Entry 4AZ0 (X-ray diffraction, 2.17 A resolution); this record covers chains A and B.

# Chain A
Name: Lysosomal protective protein 32 kDa chain
Organism: Homo sapiens
Notes: EC 3.4.16.5
UniProt: P10619 (PPGB_HUMAN); residues 1-298 here correspond to UniProt positions 29-326 (UniProt number = residue number + 28)
Amino-acid sequence (300 residues; numbered -1 to 298; the number before each row is that of its first residue; numbers below 1 keep their minus sign (Ser-1 is residue -1)):
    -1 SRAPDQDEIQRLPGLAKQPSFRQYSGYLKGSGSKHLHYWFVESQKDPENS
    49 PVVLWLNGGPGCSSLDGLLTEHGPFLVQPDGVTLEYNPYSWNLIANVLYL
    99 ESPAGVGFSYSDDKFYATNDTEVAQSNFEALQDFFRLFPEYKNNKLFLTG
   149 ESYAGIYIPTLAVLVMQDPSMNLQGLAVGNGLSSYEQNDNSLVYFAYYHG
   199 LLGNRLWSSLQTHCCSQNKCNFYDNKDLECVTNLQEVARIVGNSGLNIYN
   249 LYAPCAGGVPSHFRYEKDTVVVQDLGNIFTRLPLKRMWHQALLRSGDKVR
Not modelled in the structure: -1, 260-298
Disulfide bonds: Cys212-Cys228, Cys213-Cys218
Covalently attached groups: N-acetylglucosamine (NAG) linked to Asn117
Construct notes: expression tag (-1 to 0)
Ion coordination: Cd2+ site 1: Asp3, Asp225; Cd2+ site 2 near Glu184 (its only coordinating residue here); Cd2+ site 3: Asp222 (shared with Glu326(B) of chain B)
Small-molecule neighbours: S61 ((S)-3-{[1-(2-Fluoro-phenyl)-5-hydroxy-1H-pyrazole-3-carbonyl]-amino}-3-O-tolyl-propionic acid): Asn55, Gly56, Gly57, Pro58, Cys60, Asp64, Glu149, Ser150, Tyr247
UniProt features mapped onto this chain:
  - active site: Ser150
  - glycosylation: Asn117 (N-linked (GlcNAc...) asparagine)

# Chain B
Name: Lysosomal protective protein 20 kDa chain
Organism: Homo sapiens
Notes: EC 3.4.16.5
UniProt: P10619 (PPGB_HUMAN); residues 299-452 here correspond to UniProt positions 327-480 (UniProt number = residue number + 28)
Amino-acid sequence (155 residues; numbered 299 to 453; the number before each row is that of its first residue):
   299 MDPPCTNTTAASTYLNNPYVRKALNIPEQLPQWDMCNFLVNLQYRRLYRS
   349 MNSQYLKLLSSQKYQILLYNGDVDMACNFMGDEWFVDSLNQKMEVQRRPW
   399 LVKYGDSGEQIAGFVKEFSHIAFLTIKGAGHMVPTDKPLAAFTMFSRFLN
   449 KQPYE
Not modelled in the structure: 299-300
Covalently attached groups: N-acetylglucosamine (NAG) linked to Asn305
Construct notes: expression tag (453)
Ion coordination: Cd2+ site 1: Glu326 (shared with Asp222(A) of chain A); Cd2+ site 2 near Asp434 (its only coordinating residue here)
Small-molecule neighbours: S61 ((S)-3-{[1-(2-Fluoro-phenyl)-5-hydroxy-1H-pyrazole-3-carbonyl]-amino}-3-O-tolyl-propionic acid): Pro301, Thr304, Met333, Cys334, Asn335, Phe336, Asn339, His429
UniProt features mapped onto this chain:
  - active site: Asp372, His429
  - glycosylation: Asn305 (N-linked (GlcNAc...) asparagine)

# Interface between chain A and chain B
Pairs across the interface (198; chain A residue first):
  Gln4(A) - Asn323(B)
  Asp5(A) - Asn323(B)  hydrogen bond (backbone-side chain)
  Ile7(A) - Ala321(B)
  Ile7(A) - Leu322(B)  hydrophobic
  Arg9(A) - Ala321(B)
  Leu10(A) - Tyr312(B)
  Leu10(A) - Leu322(B)  hydrophobic
  Pro11(A) - Tyr312(B)  hydrogen bond (backbone-side chain)
  Pro11(A) - Tyr317(B)
  Pro11(A) - Val318(B)  hydrophobic
  Pro11(A) - Ala321(B)
  Ser23(A) - Leu322(B)  hydrogen bond (side chain-backbone)
  Ser23(A) - Asn323(B)  hydrogen bond (backbone-side chain)
  Tyr25(A) - Asn323(B)
  Tyr25(A) - Ile324(B)
  Tyr25(A) - Pro325(B)
  Tyr25(A) - Leu328(B)
  His35(A) - Ile324(B)
  Trp37(A) - Leu322(B)  hydrophobic
  Val51(A) - Phe443(B)  hydrophobic
  Val51(A) - Leu447(B)  hydrophobic
  Trp53(A) - Tyr367(B)
  Gly57(A) - Asn339(B)
  Pro58(A) - Asn339(B)
  Pro58(A) - Tyr342(B)  hydrophobic
  Pro58(A) - Arg344(B)
  Gly59(A) - Cys334(B)
  Gly59(A) - Asn335(B)  hydrogen bond (backbone-backbone)
  Gly59(A) - Val338(B)
  Cys60(A) - Met333(B)
  Cys60(A) - Cys334(B)  disulfide
  Ser61(A) - Trp331(B)
  Ser61(A) - Met333(B)  hydrogen bond (backbone-backbone)
  Leu63(A) - Leu313(B)  hydrophobic
  Leu63(A) - Trp331(B)
  Asp64(A) - Met333(B)
  Asp64(A) - Met430(B)
  Leu67(A) - Tyr312(B)  hydrophobic
  Leu67(A) - Leu313(B)  hydrophobic
  Thr68(A) - Thr433(B)  hydrogen bond (backbone-side chain)
  Glu69(A) - Met430(B)
  Glu69(A) - Pro432(B)
  Glu69(A) - Thr433(B)
  His70(A) - Pro432(B)
  Val75(A) - Ala308(B)
  Val75(A) - Ala309(B)
  Val75(A) - Tyr312(B)  hydrophobic
  Gln76(A) - Ala308(B)
  Gly79(A) - Ala308(B)
  Gly79(A) - Thr311(B)
  Gly79(A) - Tyr312(B)  hydrogen bond (backbone-backbone)
  Val80(A) - Tyr312(B)
  Leu82(A) - Tyr312(B)
  Tyr87(A) - Pro436(B)
  Tyr87(A) - Leu437(B)  hydrophobic
  Tyr87(A) - Phe440(B)
  Ser88(A) - Phe440(B)
  Trp89(A) - Tyr367(B)
  Trp89(A) - Ala439(B)
  Trp89(A) - Phe443(B)
  Leu91(A) - Phe440(B)  hydrophobic
  Ile92(A) - Phe440(B)  hydrophobic
  Ile92(A) - Phe443(B)  hydrophobic
  Ile92(A) - Ser444(B)
  Ile92(A) - Leu447(B)  hydrophobic
  Ala93(A) - Phe443(B)  hydrophobic
  Ala93(A) - Leu447(B)  hydrophobic
  Glu99(A) - Trp331(B)  hydrogen bond
  Pro101(A) - Val338(B)  hydrophobic
  Ala102(A) - Val338(B)
  Gly103(A) - Asn335(B)  hydrogen bond (backbone-side chain)
  Gly105(A) - Trp331(B)
  Phe106(A) - Leu313(B)
  Phe106(A) - Arg319(B)
  Phe106(A) - Ile324(B)  hydrophobic
  Phe106(A) - Leu328(B)
  Phe106(A) - Trp331(B)  hydrophobic
  Tyr108(A) - Leu328(B)  hydrophobic
  Tyr114(A) - Gln341(B)
  Ala115(A) - Gln341(B)
  Thr116(A) - Gln341(B)
  Thr116(A) - Tyr342(B)
  Thr116(A) - Arg343(B)  hydrogen bond (backbone-backbone)
  Asn117(A) - Tyr342(B)
  Asn117(A) - Arg343(B)
  Asn117(A) - Leu345(B)
  Asp118(A) - Tyr342(B)  hydrogen bond
  Asp118(A) - Arg343(B)
  Asp118(A) - Arg344(B)
  Asp118(A) - Leu345(B)  hydrogen bond (side chain-backbone)
  Asp118(A) - Tyr346(B)  hydrogen bond (side chain-backbone)
  Thr119(A) - Leu345(B)
  Thr119(A) - Tyr346(B)
  Val121(A) - Tyr342(B)  hydrophobic
  Phe145(A) - Phe446(B)  hydrophobic
  Phe145(A) - Leu447(B)  hydrophobic
  Phe145(A) - Lys449(B)
  Glu149(A) - His429(B)
  Glu149(A) - Met430(B)
  Ser150(A) - His429(B)  hydrogen bond
  Tyr151(A) - Tyr342(B)
  Tyr151(A) - Arg344(B)
  Gly153(A) - Met349(B)
  Ile154(A) - Met349(B)  hydrophobic
  Tyr155(A) - Tyr342(B)
  Pro157(A) - Met349(B)  hydrophobic
  Pro157(A) - Gln352(B)
  Pro157(A) - Tyr353(B)
  Thr158(A) - Tyr346(B)
  Thr158(A) - Met349(B)
  Ala160(A) - Leu356(B)
  Val161(A) - Gln352(B)
  Val161(A) - Lys355(B)
  Met164(A) - Lys355(B)
  Met164(A) - Leu356(B)  hydrophobic
  Met164(A) - Ser359(B)
  Met164(A) - Tyr362(B)
  Leu171(A) - Tyr362(B)
  Gln172(A) - Lys361(B)
  Gln172(A) - Tyr362(B)
  Gln172(A) - Gln363(B)  hydrogen bond (backbone-backbone)
  Gln172(A) - Lys449(B)  hydrogen bond (backbone-side chain)
  Gly173(A) - Gln363(B)
  Leu174(A) - Tyr353(B)  hydrophobic
  Leu174(A) - Gln363(B)  hydrogen bond (backbone-backbone)
  Leu174(A) - Ile364(B)
  Leu174(A) - Leu365(B)  hydrogen bond (backbone-backbone)
  Leu174(A) - Phe446(B)
  Ala175(A) - Leu365(B)
  Ala175(A) - Phe446(B)  hydrophobic
  Val176(A) - Tyr353(B)
  Val176(A) - Leu365(B)  hydrogen bond (backbone-backbone)
  Val176(A) - Leu366(B)
  Val176(A) - Tyr367(B)  hydrogen bond (backbone-backbone)
  Gly177(A) - Tyr367(B)
  Asn178(A) - Tyr367(B)  hydrogen bond (backbone-backbone)
  Asn178(A) - Asn368(B)
  Asn178(A) - Gly369(B)  hydrogen bond (side chain-backbone)
  Asn178(A) - Asp372(B)  hydrogen bond
  Asn178(A) - Cys375(B)  hydrogen bond (side chain-backbone)
  Asn178(A) - Gly428(B)
  Asn178(A) - His429(B)
  Asn178(A) - Val431(B)
  Gly179(A) - Asp380(B)
  Ser181(A) - Ser348(B)
  Ser181(A) - Met349(B)  hydrogen bond (backbone-backbone)
  Ser181(A) - Leu366(B)
  Ser181(A) - Asp380(B)  hydrogen bond
  Ser181(A) - Phe383(B)
  Ser182(A) - Arg347(B)
  Tyr183(A) - Arg344(B)  hydrogen bond
  Tyr183(A) - Tyr346(B)
  Tyr183(A) - Arg347(B)  hydrogen bond (backbone-backbone)
  Gln185(A) - Gly379(B)
  Gln185(A) - Trp382(B)
  Gln185(A) - Phe383(B)
  Gln185(A) - Ser386(B)
  Asn186(A) - Ala374(B)  hydrogen bond (side chain-backbone)
  Asn186(A) - Cys375(B)
  Asn186(A) - Asn376(B)
  Asn188(A) - Trp382(B)
  Ser189(A) - Asn376(B)  hydrogen bond
  Ser189(A) - Met378(B)
  Ser189(A) - Gly379(B)  hydrogen bond (side chain-backbone)
  Ser189(A) - Trp382(B)
  Leu190(A) - Met373(B)
  Leu190(A) - Asn376(B)
  Phe193(A) - Asp370(B)
  Phe193(A) - Asp372(B)
  Phe193(A) - Met373(B)  hydrophobic
  Phe193(A) - Asn376(B)
  Phe193(A) - Phe377(B)  hydrophobic
  Leu199(A) - Met373(B)  hydrophobic
  Tyr221(A) - Arg347(B)  hydrogen bond
  Val239(A) - Met373(B)
  Leu244(A) - Cys303(B)
  Asn245(A) - Cys303(B)
  Asn245(A) - Met373(B)
  Ile246(A) - Asp372(B)
  Ile246(A) - Met373(B)  hydrogen bond (backbone-backbone)
  Ile246(A) - Ala374(B)  hydrogen bond (backbone-backbone)
  Tyr247(A) - Pro301(B)
  Tyr247(A) - Pro302(B)
  Tyr247(A) - Thr304(B)
  Tyr247(A) - Asp372(B)
  Tyr247(A) - Ala374(B)  hydrophobic
  Tyr247(A) - Gly428(B)
  Tyr247(A) - His429(B)  hydrogen bond (backbone-backbone)
  Asn248(A) - Val371(B)
  Asn248(A) - Gly428(B)
  Asn248(A) - Asp434(B)  hydrogen bond
  Leu249(A) - Val371(B)  hydrogen bond (backbone-backbone)
  Leu249(A) - Met373(B)  hydrophobic
  Tyr250(A) - Val371(B)  hydrophobic
  Cys253(A) - Cys303(B)  disulfide
  Ala254(A) - Cys303(B)  hydrogen bond (backbone-backbone)
  Ala254(A) - Thr304(B)
  Ala254(A) - Asn305(B)
Other interface residues (no listed pair), chain A (103 interface residues in all): Glu6, Gly24, Pro49, Pro77, Asp78, Val104, Thr147, Gly148, Leu180, Tyr192, His197, Gly243, Pro252
Other interface residues (no listed pair), chain B (81 interface residues in all): Asp332, Gly426, Met442
Cross-chain cystine bridges: Cys60(A)-Cys334(B), Cys253(A)-Cys303(B)

# In short
103 residues of chain A and 81 residues of chain B are in contact; the contacts include 2 disulfide bonds and
39 hydrogen bonds. Polar contacts include Asp5(A)-Asn323(B), Pro11(A)-Tyr312(B) and Ser23(A)-Leu322(B).
Compound S61 is bound between chain A and chain B.
Here chain A is Lysosomal protective protein 32 kDa chain and chain B is Lysosomal protective protein 20 kDa
chain, both from Homo sapiens. Entry 4AZ0 (crystal structure of cathepsin a, complexed with 8a) was determined
by X-ray diffraction.
